Entry 4ZZP (X-ray diffraction, 2.70 A resolution); this record covers chain A.

Chain A:
Protein: Cellulose 1,4-beta-cellobiosidase
From: Dictyostelium purpureum
Notes: EC 3.2.1.176; fragment: secreted enzyme, residues 19-457
Reference sequence: F0ZJZ1 (F0ZJZ1_DICPU); residues 1-439 here correspond to UniProt positions 19-457 (UniProt number = residue number + 18)
Amino-acid sequence (439 residues; numbered 1 to 439; the number before each row is that of its first residue):
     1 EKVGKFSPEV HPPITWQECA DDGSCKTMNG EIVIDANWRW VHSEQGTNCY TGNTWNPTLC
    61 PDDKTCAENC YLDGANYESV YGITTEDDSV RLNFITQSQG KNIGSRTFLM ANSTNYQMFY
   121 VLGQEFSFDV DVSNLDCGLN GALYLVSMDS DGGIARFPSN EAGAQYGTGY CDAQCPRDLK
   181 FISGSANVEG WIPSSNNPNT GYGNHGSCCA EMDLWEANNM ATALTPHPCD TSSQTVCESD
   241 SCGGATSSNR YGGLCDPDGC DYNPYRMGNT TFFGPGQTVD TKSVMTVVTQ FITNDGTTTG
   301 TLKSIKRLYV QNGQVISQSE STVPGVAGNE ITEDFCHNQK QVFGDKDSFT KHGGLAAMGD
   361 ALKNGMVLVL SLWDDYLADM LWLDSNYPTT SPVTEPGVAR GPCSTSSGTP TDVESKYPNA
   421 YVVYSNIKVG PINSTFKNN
Unresolved in the structure: 438-439
Modified residues: E1 (pyroglutamic acid; PCA)
Cystine bridges: C19-C25, C49-C70, C60-C66, C137-C403, C171-C209, C175-C208, C229-C255, C237-C242, C260-C336
Covalently attached groups: N-acetylglucosamine (NAG) linked to N112, N269
What the authors report for this chain:
  - catalytic residues: E211, D213, E216
  - post-translational modification sites: N112, N269
  - binding site for N-acetylglucosamine: N112, N269
  - binding site for N-acetylglucosamine: F6 (proposed by the authors, not directly observed)

In short:
N-acetylglucosamine is covalently linked to N112 and N269. The paper reports catalytic residues E211, D213 and
E216; a binding site for N-acetylglucosamine at N112, N269 and F6.
Chain A is Cellulose 1,4-beta-cellobiosidase (Dictyostelium purpureum); the structure, Dictyostelium purpureum
cellobiohydrolase Cel7A apo structure, was determined by X-ray diffraction (same publication as 4ZZQ).
